2ZLV - chains A and B; structure by X-ray diffraction, 2.00 A resolution.

Chain A:
Molecule: Hemoglobin subunit alpha
From: Equus caballus
Reference sequence: P01958 (HBA_HORSE); residues 1-141 here correspond to UniProt positions 2-142 (UniProt number = residue number + 1)
Chain sequence (141 residues; each row starts with the number of its first residue):
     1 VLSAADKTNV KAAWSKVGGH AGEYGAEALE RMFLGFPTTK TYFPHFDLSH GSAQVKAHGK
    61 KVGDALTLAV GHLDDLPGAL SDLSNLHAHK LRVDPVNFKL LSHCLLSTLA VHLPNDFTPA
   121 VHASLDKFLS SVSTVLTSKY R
Differences from the reference sequence: conflict Asp82 (Asn83 in P01958), Asn85 (Asp86 in P01958)
Residues lining bound ligands: heme (HEM): Met32, Thr39, Tyr42, Phe43, His45, Phe46, His58, Lys61, Val62, Ala65, Leu66, Leu83, Leu86, His87, Leu91, Val93, Asn97, Phe98, Leu101, Val132, Leu136
Swiss-Prot annotation at these positions:
  - binding site (O2): His58
  - binding site (heme b): His87
  - modified residue: Ser3 (Phosphoserine), Lys7 (N6-succinyllysine), Thr8 (Phosphothreonine), Lys11 (N6-succinyllysine), Lys16 (N6-acetyllysine), Tyr24 (Phosphotyrosine), Lys40 (N6-succinyllysine), Ser49 (Phosphoserine), Ser102 (Phosphoserine), Thr108 (Phosphothreonine), Ser124 (Phosphoserine), Ser131 (Phosphoserine), Thr134 (Phosphothreonine), Thr137 (Phosphothreonine), Ser138 (Phosphoserine)

Chain B:
Molecule: Hemoglobin subunit beta
From: Equus caballus
Reference sequence: P02062 (HBB_HORSE); residues 1-146 here = UniProt positions 1-146
Chain sequence (146 residues; numbered 1 to 146; the number before each row is that of its first residue):
     1 VQLSGEEKAA VLALWDKVNE EEVGGEALGR LLVVYPWTQR FFDSFGDLSN PGAVMGNPKV
    61 KAHGKKVLHS FGEGVHHLDN LKGTFAALSE LHCDKLHVDP ENFRLLGNVL VVVLARHFGK
   121 DFTPELQASY QKVVAGVANA LAHKYH
Not modelled in the structure: 43-56
Residues lining bound ligands: heme (HEM): Thr38, Phe41, Phe42, His63, Lys66, Val67, Ser70, Phe71, Phe85, Leu88, Leu91, His92, Leu96, Val98, Asn102, Phe103, Leu106, Leu141
Swiss-Prot annotation at these positions:
  - binding site (heme b): His63, His92
  - modified residue: Val1 (N-acetylvaline), Ser44 (Phosphoserine), Lys59 (N6-acetyllysine), Lys82 (N6-acetyllysine), Cys93 (S-nitrosocysteine), Lys144 (N6-acetyllysine)

Chain A / chain B interface:
Pairs across the interface (33; chain A residue first):
  Arg31(A) with Phe122(B), hydrogen bond (side chain-backbone); Thr123(B); Pro124(B); Gln127(B), hydrogen bond
  Leu34(A) with Pro124(B), hydrophobic; Glu125(B); Ala128(B)
  Gly35(A) with Ala128(B)
  Phe36(A) with Gln131(B)
  His103(A) with Asn108(B); Val111(B); Gln127(B); Gln131(B), hydrogen bond
  Ser107(A) with Val112(B); Ala115(B); Gln127(B), hydrogen bond
  Ala110(A) with Val112(B); Ala115(B); Arg116(B)
  Val111(A) with Ala115(B), hydrophobic; Gly119(B)
  Pro114(A) with Arg116(B), hydrogen bond (backbone-side chain)
  Phe117(A) with Arg30(B), hydrogen bond (backbone-side chain); Val112(B), hydrophobic; Arg116(B)
  Thr118(A) with Arg30(B)
  Pro119(A) with Arg30(B); Val33(B)
  His122(A) with Arg30(B), hydrogen bond; Val34(B)
  Ala123(A) with Val33(B), hydrophobic; Val34(B), hydrophobic
  Asp126(A) with Tyr35(B)
Interface residues without a listed pair, chain A (18 interface residues in all): Glu30, His112, Lys127
Interface residues without a listed pair, chain B (18 interface residues in all): Lys120

Overview:
The chain A/chain B interface involves 18 residues from each chain; the contacts include 7 hydrogen bonds.
Polar pairs include Arg31(A)-Phe122(B), Arg31(A)-Gln127(B) and His103(A)-Gln131(B). Chain A binds heme. Chain
B binds heme.
Chain A is Hemoglobin subunit alpha and chain B is Hemoglobin subunit beta, both from Equus caballus; the
structure, Horse methemoglobin high salt, pH 7.0 (79% relative humidity), was determined by X-ray diffraction,
deposited together with 2ZLT, 2ZLU, 2ZLW and 2ZLX.
